Entry 5HZP (X-ray diffraction, 2.74 A resolution); this record covers chains C and B of the 4 polymer chains in the assembly.

== Chain C ==
Name: M protein, serotype 49
Source organism: Streptococcus pyogenes serotype M49
Reference sequence: P16947 (M49_STRP9); residues 42-127 here = UniProt positions 42-127
Chain sequence (90 residues; numbered 38 to 127; the number before each row is that of its first residue):
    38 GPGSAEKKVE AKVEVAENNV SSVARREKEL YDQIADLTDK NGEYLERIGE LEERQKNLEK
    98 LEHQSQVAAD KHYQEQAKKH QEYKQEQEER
Unresolved in the structure: 38-55, 127
Construct notes: expression tag (38-41)

== Chain B ==
Name: C4b-binding protein alpha chain
Source organism: Homo sapiens
Reference sequence: P04003 (C4BPA_HUMAN); residues 1-124 here correspond to UniProt positions 49-172 (UniProt number = residue number + 48)
Chain sequence (128 residues; row label = number of the first residue in the row; numbers below 1 keep their minus sign (Gly-3 is residue -3)):
    -3 GPGSNCGPPP TLSFAAPMDI TLTETRFKTG TTMKYTCLPG YVRSHSTQTM TCNSDGEWVY
    57 NTFCIYKRCR HPGELRNGQV EIKTDLSFGS QIEFSCSEGF FLIGSTTSRC EVQDRGVGWS
   117 HPLPQCEI
Unresolved in the structure: -3 to -1
Disulfide bonds: Cys2-Cys48, Cys33-Cys60, Cys65-Cys106, Cys92-Cys122
Modified positions: Mse14 (selenomethionine; parent Met); Mse29 (selenomethionine); Mse46 (selenomethionine)
Construct notes: expression tag (-3 to 0); engineered mutation Mse29 (Leu77 in P04003), Mse46 (Leu94 in P04003)

== Interface between chain C and chain B ==
Residue-residue contacts - 4 pairs, chain C then chain B:
  Arg63(C) with Ile78(B), hydrogen bond (side chain-backbone); Lys79(B), hydrogen bond (side chain-backbone); Thr80(B)
  Tyr81(C) with Ser40(B)
Other interface residues (no listed pair), chain C (4 interface residues in all): Glu66, Gln70
Other interface residues (no listed pair), chain B (5 interface residues in all): Arg64

== Overview ==
The interface between chain C and chain B involves 4 residues on one side and 5 on the other, with 2 hydrogen
bonds. Polar contacts include Arg63(C)-Ile78(B) and Arg63(C)-Lys79(B).
Chain C is M protein, serotype 49 (Streptococcus pyogenes serotype M49) and chain B is C4b-binding protein
alpha chain (Homo sapiens); the structure, Structure of human C4b-binding protein alpha chain CCP domains 1
and 2 in complex with the ..., was determined by X-ray diffraction, deposited together with 5HYP, 5HYT, 5HYU
and 5I0Q.
